6XCP - chains C and D of the 4 polymer chains in the assembly; structure by X-ray diffraction, 3.30 A resolution.

[Chain C]
Protein: Hybrid insulin peptide, MHC class II HLA-DQ8-beta chain fusion
From: Homo sapiens
Reference sequence: O19707 (O19707_HUMAN); residues 28-219 here correspond to UniProt positions 1-192 (UniProt number = residue number - 27)
Sequence (230 residues; row label = number of the first residue in the row; numbers below 1 keep their minus sign (Gly-2 is residue -2)):
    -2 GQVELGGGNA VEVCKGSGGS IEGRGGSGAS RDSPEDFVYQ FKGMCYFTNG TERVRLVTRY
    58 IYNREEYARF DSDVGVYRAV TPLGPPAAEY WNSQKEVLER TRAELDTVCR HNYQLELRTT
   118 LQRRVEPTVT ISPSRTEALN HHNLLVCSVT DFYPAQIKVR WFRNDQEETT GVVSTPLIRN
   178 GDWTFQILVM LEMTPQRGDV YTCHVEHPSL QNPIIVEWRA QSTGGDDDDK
Unresolved in the structure: 15-29, 133-139, 220-227
Disulfide bonds: Cys42-Cys106, Cys144-Cys200
Covalently attached groups: N-acetylglucosamine (NAG) linked to Asn46
Differences from the reference sequence: linker (13-27); expression tag (220-227)

[Chain D]
Protein: T-CELL-RECEPTOR, A2.13-alpha chain
From: Homo sapiens
Sequence (203 residues; numbered 2 to 220; 16 numbers in that range are skipped by the numbering (no residue carries them; nothing is unmodelled there); the number before each row is that of its first residue):
     2 MKTTQ
     8 PPSMDCAEGR AANLPCNHST ISG
    36 NEYVYWYRQI HSQGPQYIIH GLK
    64 NNETN
    74 EMASLIITED RKSSTLILPH ATLRDTAVYY CIVSHNAGNM LTFGGGTRLM VKPHIQNPDP
   134 AVYQLRDSKS SDKSVCLFTD FDSQTNVSQS KDSDVYITDK CVLDMRSMDF KSNSAVAWSN
   194 KSDFACANAF NNSIIPEDTF FPSPESS
Unresolved in the structure: 202-213, 218-220
Disulfide bonds: Cys23-Cys104, Cys149-Cys199

[How chain C and chain D interact]
Pairs across the interface (15; chain C residue first):
  Gln-1(C) - Ser29(D)
  Gln-1(C) - Glu37(D)
  Gln-1(C) - His108(D)
  Val0(C) - Asn36(D)
  Leu2(C) - Asn36(D)
  Leu2(C) - His108(D)
  Glu96(C) - His55(D)
  Arg97(C) - Tyr38(D)
  Ala100(C) - Tyr38(D)
  Asp103(C) - Gly30(D)
  Thr104(C) - Gly30(D)
  Thr104(C) - Asn36(D)
  Thr104(C) - Tyr38(D)
  Thr104(C) - Leu57(D)
  His108(C) - Asn36(D)  hydrogen bond
Interface residues without a listed pair, chain D (9 interface residues in all): Ala110
The authors on this interface:
  - pairs named by the authors: Asn36(D)-Leu2(C), His108(D)-Leu2(C), Ala110(D)-Leu2(C)
  - interface residues, chain D: Ser29(D), Glu37(D), His108(D)

[In short]
Chain C and chain D each contribute 9 residues to their interface, with 1 hydrogen bond. Its one
hydrogen-bonded contact is His108(C)-Asn36(D). The authors report contacts between Asn36(D) and Leu2(C),
His108(D) and Leu2(C) and Ala110(D) and Leu2(C). The paper reports interface residues Ser29(D), Glu37(D) and
His108(D).
Here chain C is Hybrid insulin peptide, MHC class II HLA-DQ8-beta chain fusion and chain D is T-CELL-RECEPTOR,
A2.13-alpha chain, both from Homo sapiens. Entry 6XCP (Immune receptor complex) was determined by X-ray
diffraction (same publication as 6XC9 and 6XCO).
